4AYJ - chain A; structure by X-ray diffraction, 3.00 A resolution.

[Chain A]
Molecule: Bogt - metal-independent glycosyltransferase
From: Bacteroides ovatus
Notes: EC 2.4.1.40
UniProt: A7LVT2 (A7LVT2_BACOV); residue numbers follow UniProt; this construct covers 1-246
Amino-acid sequence (246 residues; each row starts with the number of its first residue):
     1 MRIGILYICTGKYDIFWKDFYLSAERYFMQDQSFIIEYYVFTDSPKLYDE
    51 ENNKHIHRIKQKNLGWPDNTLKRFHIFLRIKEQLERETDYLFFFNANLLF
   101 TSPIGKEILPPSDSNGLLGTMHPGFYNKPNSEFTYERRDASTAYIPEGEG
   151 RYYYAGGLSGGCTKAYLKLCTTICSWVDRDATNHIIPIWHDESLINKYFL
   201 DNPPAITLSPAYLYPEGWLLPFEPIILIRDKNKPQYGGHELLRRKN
Disordered / not traced: 232-246
From the paper describing this entry:
  - conformationally variable residues (loop rearrangement, side-chain flip): Trp66 to Pro67, Ser175 to His190, Ile228
  - binding site for beta-D-galactopyranose: His122, Thr134, Tyr153, Trp189, Glu192
  - binding site for beta-D-glucopyranose: Phe125, Lys128, Glu132, Trp218
  - specificity-determining residues: Gly124, Ile228 (proposed by the authors, not directly observed)
  - catalytic residues: Glu192 (citing earlier work)
  - mutagenesis - E192Q: decreased catalytic activity on FAL (citing earlier work)
  - mutagenesis - E192Q: unchanged binding to UDP-GalNAc
  - binding site for alpha-L-fucopyranose: Lys231
  - mutagenesis - K231A (>25-fold): decreased catalytic activity (citing earlier work)
  - mutagenesis - R229A (3-fold): decreased catalytic activity
  - mutagenesis - N95D (>4000-fold): decreased catalytic activity on UDP-GalNAc (citing earlier work)
  - mutagenesis - N95D (36-fold): decreased binding to UDP-GalNAc (citing earlier work)
  - mutagenesis - N97D: unchanged catalytic activity on UDP-GalNAc (citing earlier work)
  - specificity-determining residues: Ala155 to Leu158 (citing earlier work)
  - catalytic residues: Lys231 (proposed by the authors, not directly observed)

[Overview]
The paper reports catalytic residues Glu192 and Lys231; K231A and R229A reduce catalytic activity; 5
substitutions were tested in all.
Chain A is Bogt - metal-independent glycosyltransferase (Bacteroides ovatus); the structure, Molecular
structure of a metal-independent bacterial glycosyltransferase that catalyzes the synthesis of histo-blood
group A antigen, was determined by X-ray diffraction (same publication as 4AYL).
